8JUZ - chains D and E of the 6 polymer chains in the assembly; structure by electron microscopy, 4.29 A resolution (low resolution: residue-level contacts below are approximate; hydrogen-bond / salt-bridge calls are withheld).

[Chain D (and E)]
Protein: ATPase family AAA domain-containing protein 2
Organism: Homo sapiens
Notes: EC 3.6.1.-; chain E of this document is another copy of the same molecule, construct and numbering; everything in this record applies to it too
Reference sequence: Q6PL18 (ATAD2_HUMAN); the construct lacks a stretch of the UniProt sequence and is renumbered around it, so the offset changes along the chain: 403-945 = UniProt 403-945; 1103-1140 = UniProt 946-983; 1141-1320 = UniProt 1118-1297; 1321-1390 = UniProt 1321-1390
Chain sequence (831 residues; row label = number of the first residue in the row; note: 157 numbers in that range are skipped by the numbering (no residue carries them; nothing is unmodelled there)):
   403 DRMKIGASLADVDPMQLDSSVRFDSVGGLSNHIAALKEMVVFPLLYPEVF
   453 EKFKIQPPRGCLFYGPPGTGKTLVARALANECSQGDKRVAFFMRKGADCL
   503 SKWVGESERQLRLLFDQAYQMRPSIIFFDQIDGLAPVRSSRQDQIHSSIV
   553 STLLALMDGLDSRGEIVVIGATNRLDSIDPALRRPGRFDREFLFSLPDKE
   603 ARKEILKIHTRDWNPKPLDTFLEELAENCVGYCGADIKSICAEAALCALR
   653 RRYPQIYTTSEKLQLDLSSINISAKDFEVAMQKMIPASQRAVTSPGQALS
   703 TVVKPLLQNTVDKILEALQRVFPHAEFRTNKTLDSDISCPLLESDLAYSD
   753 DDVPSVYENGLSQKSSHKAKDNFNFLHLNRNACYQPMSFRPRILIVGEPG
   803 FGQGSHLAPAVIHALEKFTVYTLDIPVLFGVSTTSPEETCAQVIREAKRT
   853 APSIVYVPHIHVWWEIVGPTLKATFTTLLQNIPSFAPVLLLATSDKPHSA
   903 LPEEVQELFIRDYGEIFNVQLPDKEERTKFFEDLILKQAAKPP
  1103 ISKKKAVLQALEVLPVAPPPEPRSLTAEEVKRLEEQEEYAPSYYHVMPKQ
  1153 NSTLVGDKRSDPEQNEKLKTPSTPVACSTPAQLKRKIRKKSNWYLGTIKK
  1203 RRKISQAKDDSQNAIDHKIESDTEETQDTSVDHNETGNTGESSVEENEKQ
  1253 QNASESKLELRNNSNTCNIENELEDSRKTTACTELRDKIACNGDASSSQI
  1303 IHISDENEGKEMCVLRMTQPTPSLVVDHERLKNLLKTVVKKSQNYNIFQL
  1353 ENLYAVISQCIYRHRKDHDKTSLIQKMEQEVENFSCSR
Not modelled in the structure: 403-418, 729-785, 1103-1329, 1390 (chain E: 403-421, 729-785, 1103-1329)
Sequence notes: engineered mutation Q532 (Glu in Q6PL18)
Ligand contacts: ATP (adenosine-5'-triphosphate): S427, G429, P469, G470, T471, G472, K473, T474, L475, Q532, N575, I607, H611, G636, A637, K640
Curated features (UniProtKB/Swiss-Prot):
  - binding site (ATP): G467 to T474
  - modified residue: S410 (Phosphoserine), S746 (Phosphoserine), S751 (Phosphoserine), S1162 (Phosphoserine), T1172 (Phosphothreonine), T1175 (Phosphothreonine), T1199 (Phosphothreonine), S1223 (Phosphoserine), S1256 (Phosphoserine), S1258 (Phosphoserine), S1266 (Phosphoserine), T1323 (Phosphothreonine)
  - cross-link (Glycyl lysine isopeptide (Lys-Gly)): K1151 (interchain with G-Cter in SUMO2), K1171 (interchain with G-Cter in SUMO2), K1259 (interchain with G-Cter in SUMO2)
What the authors report for this chain:
  - mutagenesis - E532Q: increased stability
  - mutagenesis - D415A/E532Q/R540A: decreased stability

[How chain D and chain E interact]
Pairs across the interface (48; chain D residue first):
  K439(D) - Y659(E)
  E440(D) - L648(E)
  E440(D) - R652(E)
  E440(D) - Y659(E)
  F444(D) - I658(E)
  F444(D) - Y659(E)
  Y448(D) - I658(E)
  Y448(D) - K664(E)
  Y448(D) - L665(E)
  Y448(D) - L667(E)
  E450(D) - L667(E)
  K454(D) - L669(E)
  I457(D) - L648(E)
  W505(D) - K504(E)
  V506(D) - L502(E)
  R540(D) - R576(E)
  Q546(D) - P538(E)
  Q546(D) - H548(E)
  T554(D) - K497(E)
  A557(D) - K497(E)
  A557(D) - Q532(E)
  L558(D) - K497(E)
  P587(D) - A637(E)
  P587(D) - D638(E)
  R592(D) - E645(E)
  E593(D) - R692(E)
  P725(D) - Q1361(E)
  Y786(D) - Q940(E)
  Y786(D) - Y1364(E)
  P788(D) - Y1364(E)
  M789(D) - A1357(E)
  F791(D) - E1353(E)
  F791(D) - N1354(E)
  F791(D) - A1357(E)
  R792(D) - F1350(E)
  E840(D) - F831(E)
  E840(D) - G832(E)
  E840(D) - V833(E)
  E840(D) - S834(E)
  T876(D) - I827(E)
  L880(D) - P828(E)
  S886(D) - H808(E)
  S886(D) - E1353(E)
  F887(D) - V704(E)
  D914(D) - S1387(E)
  Y915(D) - Q1351(E)
  Y915(D) - N1354(E)
  Y915(D) - C1388(E)
Also at the interface, not in a pair above, chain D (45 interface residues in all): A436, L447, V451, F452, F455, Q458, S553, L556, G561, L562, R586, Q787, E839, P871, T872
Also at the interface, not in a pair above, chain E (54 interface residues in all): G470, R478, F493, G535, Q544, N575, W615, K640, S641, A644, A647, L651, S662, E663, S670, I672, I868

[Summary]
Chain D and chain E form an interface of 45 and 54 residues respectively. Bound to chain D: ATP. Curated
annotation (UniProt) lists 8 ATP-binding residues on chain D. The paper reports that E532Q of chain D
increases stability; D415A/E532Q/R540A of chain D reduce stability.
Both chains are ATPase family AAA domain-containing protein 2 (Homo sapiens). Entry 8JUZ (Human ATAD2 Walker B
mutant-H3/H4K5Q complex, ATP state (Class III)) was determined by electron microscopy together with 8H3H, 8JUW
and 8JUY from the same study.
